PDB entry 7C9W | electron microscopy, 3.60 A resolution | chains B and C of the 5 polymer chains in the assembly

# Chain B
Protein: VP2
Source organism: Echovirus E30
Amino-acid sequence (261 residues; row label = number of the first residue in the row):
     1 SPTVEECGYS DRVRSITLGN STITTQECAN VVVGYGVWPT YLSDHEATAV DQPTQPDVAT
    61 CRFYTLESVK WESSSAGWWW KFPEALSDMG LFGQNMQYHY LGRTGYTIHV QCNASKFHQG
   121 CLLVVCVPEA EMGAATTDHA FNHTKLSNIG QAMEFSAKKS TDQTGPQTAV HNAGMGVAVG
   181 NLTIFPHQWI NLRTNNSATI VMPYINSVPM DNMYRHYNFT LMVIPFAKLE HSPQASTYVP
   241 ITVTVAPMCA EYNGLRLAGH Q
Disordered / not traced: 1-10

# Chain C
Protein: VP3
Source organism: Echovirus E30
Amino-acid sequence (238 residues; each row starts with the number of its first residue):
     1 GLPTMNTPGS TQFLTSDDFQ SPSAMPQFDV TPEIQIPGQV RNLMEIAEVD SVVPVNNTEG
    61 HVNSMEAYRI PVRPQTSSGE QVFGFQLQPG HDSVLKHTLL GEILNYYANW SGSMKLTFMY
   121 CGAAMATGKF LIAYSPPGAG VPGSRRDAML GTHVIWDVGL QSSCVLCVPW ISQTNYRYVT
   181 SDAYTDAGYI TCWYQTSIVT PPDIPTTSTI LCFVSACNDF SVRLLRDTPF ITQQALFQ

# How chain B and chain C interact
Contacting residue pairs (65; chain B residue first):
  Arg12(B) with Leu160(C)
  Tyr35(B) with Gly38(C)
  Val37(B) with Pro37(C), hydrophobic
  Glu46(B) with Ile34(C)
  Lys116(B) with Ala124(C); Met125(C)
  Phe117(B) with Met125(C), hydrophobic; Pro202(C); Asp203(C); Ile204(C), hydrophobic
  His118(B) with Ala123(C)
  Gln119(B) with Gly122(C); Ala123(C); Thr207(C), hydrogen bond (side chain-backbone); Ser208(C)
  Cys121(B) with Met119(C), hydrophobic; Cys121(C), hydrophobic
  Val170(B) with Met65(C), hydrophobic
  His171(B) with Asn63(C); Ser64(C); Met65(C)
  Val179(B) with Met65(C), hydrophobic; Tyr68(C), hydrophobic
  Gly180(B) with Ser51(C); Val52(C); Tyr68(C), hydrogen bond (backbone-side chain)
  Asn181(B) with Ser51(C); His97(C); Thr98(C); Leu99(C), hydrogen bond (side chain-backbone)
  Thr183(B) with Val49(C); Asp50(C), hydrogen bond (side chain-backbone); Ser51(C)
  Ile184(B) with Val49(C), hydrophobic; Leu99(C), hydrophobic
  Trp189(B) with Leu211(C), hydrophobic; Phe213(C), hydrophobic
  Asn191(B) with Met119(C); Tyr120(C), hydrogen bond (side chain-backbone); Cys121(C)
  Arg193(B) with Tyr120(C); Gly122(C); Ala123(C), hydrogen bond (side chain-backbone); Ala124(C); Ala126(C), hydrogen bond (side chain-backbone); Val158(C); Gly159(C), hydrogen bond (side chain-backbone)
  Thr194(B) with Leu160(C); Ser162(C)
  Tyr204(B) with Pro37(C)
  Ile205(B) with Pro37(C), hydrophobic
  Asn206(B) with Ile36(C)
  Ser207(B) with Ile34(C); Ile36(C)
  Ile224(B) with Met65(C), hydrophobic
  Pro225(B) with Arg69(C)
  Phe226(B) with Val52(C), hydrophobic; Met65(C), hydrophobic; Arg69(C), hydrogen bond (backbone-side chain); Leu211(C), hydrophobic
  Ala227(B) with Cys121(C), hydrophobic; Thr209(C)
  Glu230(B) with Pro205(C)
  His231(B) with Pro205(C)
  Ser232(B) with Asp203(C)
Other interface residues (no listed pair), chain B (40 interface residues in all): Gly120, Ala178, His187, Leu192, Pro203, Val208, Pro209, Lys228, Gln234
Other interface residues (no listed pair), chain C (41 interface residues in all): Gln35, Ile46, Val62, Glu66

# Overview
40 residues of chain B and 41 residues of chain C are in contact; the contacts include 9 hydrogen bonds. Polar
contacts include Gln119(B)-Thr207(C), Gly180(B)-Tyr68(C) and Asn181(B)-Leu99(C).
Here chain B is VP2 and chain C is VP3, both from Echovirus E30. Entry 7C9W (E30 F-particle in complex with
CD55) was determined by electron microscopy (same publication as 7C9S, 7C9T, 7C9U, 7C9V, 7C9X, 7C9Y and 7C9Z).
